PDB entry 2ZCF | X-ray diffraction, 1.43 A resolution | chains A and B

[Chain A]
Molecule: Nitrile hydratase subunit alpha
Organism: Rhodococcus erythropolis
Notes: EC 4.2.1.84
UniProtKB: P13448 (NHAA_RHOER); residues 1-206 here correspond to UniProt positions 2-207 (UniProt number = residue number + 1)
Chain sequence (206 residues; each row starts with the number of its first residue):
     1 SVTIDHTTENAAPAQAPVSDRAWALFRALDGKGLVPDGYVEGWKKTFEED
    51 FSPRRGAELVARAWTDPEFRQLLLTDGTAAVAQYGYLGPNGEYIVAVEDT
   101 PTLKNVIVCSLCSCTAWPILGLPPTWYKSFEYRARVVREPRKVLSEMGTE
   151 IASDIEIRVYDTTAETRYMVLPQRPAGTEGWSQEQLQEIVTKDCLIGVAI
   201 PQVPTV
Unresolved in the structure: 1-7, 206
Construct notes: engineered mutation Asn90 (Gln91 in P13448)
Modified residues: Cys112 (3-sulfinoalanine; CSD); Cys114 (s-hydroxycysteine; CSO)
Metal / ion sites: Fe ion: Cys109, Cys112, Ser113, Cys114

[Chain B]
Molecule: Nitrile hydratase subunit beta
Organism: Rhodococcus erythropolis
Notes: EC 4.2.1.84
UniProtKB: P13449 (NHAB_RHOER); residue numbers follow UniProt; this construct covers 1-212
Chain sequence (212 residues; numbered 1 to 212; the number before each row is that of its first residue):
     1 MDGVHDLAGVQGFGKVPHTVNADIGPTFHAEWEHLPYSLMFAGVAELGAF
    51 SVDEVRYVVERMEPRHYMMTPYYERYVIGVATLMVEKGILTQDELESLAG
   101 GPFPLSRPSESEGRPAPVETTTFEVGQRVRVRDEYVPGHIRMPAYCRGRV
   151 GTISHRTTEKWPFPDAIGHGRNDAGEEPTYHVKFAAEELFGSDTDGGSVV
   201 VDLFEGYLEPAA

[How chain A and chain B interact]
Contacting residue pairs (177; chain A residue first):
  Asn10(A) with Arg65(B), hydrogen bond
  Ala12(A) with Met69(B), hydrophobic
  Pro13(A) with His66(B)
  Ala14(A) with Pro102(B); Pro104(B)
  Gln15(A) with His66(B), hydrogen bond; Glu74(B); Pro102(B); Pro104(B)
  Ala16(A) with Ala99(B); Gly101(B); Pro102(B), hydrogen bond (backbone-backbone)
  Val18(A) with Trp32(B), hydrophobic; Glu74(B)
  Ser19(A) with Trp32(B)
  Asp20(A) with Ala99(B)
  Arg21(A) with Glu74(B), salt bridge; Ile78(B); Pro102(B); Phe103(B)
  Ala22(A) with Trp32(B), hydrophobic; Leu35(B); Val77(B), hydrophobic
  Trp23(A) with Glu31(B); Trp32(B); Leu35(B), hydrophobic
  Ala24(A) with Leu95(B); Leu98(B), hydrophobic; Ala99(B)
  Leu25(A) with Leu39(B), hydrophobic; Val77(B); Ala81(B), hydrophobic; Leu90(B), hydrophobic; Leu95(B), hydrophobic
  Phe26(A) with Leu39(B), hydrophobic
  Arg27(A) with Leu98(B), hydrogen bond (side chain-backbone)
  Ala28(A) with Leu90(B), hydrophobic; Leu98(B), hydrophobic
  Leu29(A) with Leu39(B), hydrophobic; Met84(B), hydrophobic; Ile89(B), hydrophobic; Leu90(B), hydrophobic
  Lys32(A) with Ile89(B); Leu90(B); Glu94(B), salt bridge
  Leu34(A) with Leu47(B); Ile89(B), hydrophobic
  Pro36(A) with Glu46(B)
  Tyr39(A) with Ser38(B); Phe41(B), hydrogen bond (side chain-backbone); Ala42(B), hydrogen bond (side chain-backbone); Glu46(B)
  Val40(A) with His34(B); Leu35(B), hydrophobic; Ser38(B)
  Trp43(A) with Ser38(B); Phe41(B), hydrophobic
  Lys44(A) with Glu31(B), salt bridge; His34(B)
  Phe47(A) with Thr27(B); Phe28(B), hydrophobic; Tyr37(B), hydrophobic; Ser38(B); Phe41(B), hydrophobic
  Glu48(A) with Thr27(B); Phe28(B)
  Pro89(A) with Phe41(B), hydrophobic
  Tyr93(A) with His155(B), hydrogen bond; Thr157(B); Thr158(B), hydrogen bond (side chain-backbone); Glu159(B); Trp161(B), hydrophobic
  Val95(A) with His181(B)
  Ser110(A) with His5(B); Ala8(B)
  Leu111(A) with His5(B); Asp6(B); Arg141(B)
  Cys112(A) with Arg56(B); Tyr76(B); Arg141(B)
  Ser113(A) with Tyr37(B); Tyr72(B), hydrogen bond
  Cys114(A) with Arg56(B); Arg141(B)
  Trp117(A) with Tyr37(B), hydrophobic; Phe41(B), hydrophobic
  Leu122(A) with Thr27(B); Phe28(B), hydrophobic; Tyr37(B), hydrophobic; Tyr73(B)
  Pro124(A) with Ile24(B), hydrophobic
  Trp126(A) with Val16(B), hydrophobic; Pro17(B); His18(B), hydrogen bond
  Lys128(A) with Tyr72(B); Tyr73(B)
  Ser129(A) with Pro17(B)
  Phe130(A) with Leu7(B), hydrophobic; Phe13(B), hydrophobic; Tyr67(B), hydrophobic; Met68(B); Arg75(B)
  Glu131(A) with Gly14(B); Lys15(B); Val16(B)
  Tyr132(A) with Val16(B), hydrophobic
  Arg133(A) with His5(B), hydrogen bond (side chain-backbone); Leu7(B); Ala8(B); Tyr67(B), hydrogen bond; Arg75(B)
  Ala134(A) with Leu7(B); Ala8(B); Gly9(B), hydrogen bond (backbone-backbone); Val10(B); Phe13(B), hydrophobic
  Arg135(A) with Phe13(B); Gly14(B), hydrogen bond (side chain-backbone); Lys15(B); Val16(B)
  Val137(A) with Ala8(B), hydrophobic; Tyr145(B); Phe190(B); Val199(B)
  Arg138(A) with Gly9(B), hydrogen bond (side chain-backbone); Gln11(B); Phe190(B); Asp193(B), salt bridge; Thr194(B), hydrogen bond (backbone-side chain); Asp195(B), hydrogen bond (backbone-backbone)
  Glu139(A) with Asp195(B)
  Pro140(A) with Asp195(B); Gly196(B)
  Arg141(A) with Asp195(B), hydrogen bond (backbone-side chain)
  Lys142(A) with Asp195(B), hydrogen bond (backbone-side chain)
  Val143(A) with Val16(B), hydrophobic
  Glu146(A) with Lys15(B), hydrogen bond (backbone-side chain)
  Met147(A) with His18(B); Thr19(B); Val20(B), hydrogen bond (backbone-backbone)
  Thr149(A) with Val20(B)
  Glu156(A) with Ser198(B), hydrogen bond
  Ile157(A) with Gly197(B), hydrogen bond (backbone-backbone); Ser198(B), hydrogen bond (backbone-backbone)
  Arg158(A) with Lys183(B); Ser198(B), hydrogen bond; Val200(B)
  Val159(A) with Ser198(B), hydrogen bond (backbone-backbone); Val199(B); Val200(B), hydrogen bond (backbone-backbone)
  Tyr160(A) with Val200(B)
  Asp161(A) with Pro143(B); Tyr145(B), hydrogen bond; Val200(B), hydrogen bond (backbone-backbone); Asp202(B)
  Thr162(A) with Arg141(B)
  Thr163(A) with Arg141(B), hydrogen bond (backbone-side chain); Pro143(B); Val201(B); Asp202(B), hydrogen bond (side chain-backbone)
  Ala164(A) with Thr179(B); Asp202(B); Phe204(B), hydrophobic
  Glu165(A) with Trp161(B); Asp202(B)
  Thr166(A) with His181(B), hydrogen bond; Asp202(B), hydrogen bond
  Arg167(A) with Arg56(B)
  Tyr168(A) with His181(B), hydrogen bond
  Thr191(A) with Asn21(B), hydrogen bond
  Lys192(A) with Ile24(B)
  Asp193(A) with His18(B), salt bridge; Val20(B); Asn21(B), hydrogen bond (side chain-backbone)
  Val198(A) with Val20(B)
  Ala199(A) with Val20(B), hydrophobic
Other interface residues (no listed pair), chain A (79 interface residues in all): Val35, Cys109, Pro123, Gly148
Other interface residues (no listed pair), chain B (81 interface residues in all): Val80, Arg156, Leu203

[Summary]
79 residues of chain A and 81 residues of chain B are in contact, with 36 hydrogen bonds and 5 salt bridges.
Among the polar pairs are Arg21(A)-Glu74(B), Lys32(A)-Glu94(B) and Lys44(A)-Glu31(B). Cys109(A), Cys112(A),
Ser113(A) and Cys114(A) coordinate a Fe ion ion.
Here chain A is Nitrile hydratase subunit alpha and chain B is Nitrile hydratase subunit beta, both from
Rhodococcus erythropolis. Entry 2ZCF (Mutational study on Alpha-Gln90 of Fe-type nitrile hydratase from
Rhodococcus sp. N771) was determined by X-ray diffraction.
